8DJA - chains K and N of the 20 polymer chains in the assembly; structure by electron microscopy, 3.92 A resolution.

[Chain K (and N)]
Molecule: Major prion protein
Organism: Mus musculus
Notes: chain N of this document is another copy of the same molecule, construct and numbering; everything in this record applies to it too
UniProtKB: P04925 (PRIO_MOUSE); residues 24-144 here correspond to UniProt positions 23-143 (UniProt number = residue number - 1)
Chain sequence (123 residues; each row starts with the number of its first residue):
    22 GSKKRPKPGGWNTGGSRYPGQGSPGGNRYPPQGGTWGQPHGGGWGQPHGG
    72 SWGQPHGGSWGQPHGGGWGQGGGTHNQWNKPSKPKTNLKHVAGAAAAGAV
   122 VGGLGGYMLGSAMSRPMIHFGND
Disordered / not traced: 22-107, 142-144
Differences from the reference sequence: expression tag (22-23)
UniProt features mapped onto this chain:
  - region: Lys24 to Tyr39 (Interaction with ADGRG6), Pro52 to Gln91 (5 X 8 AA tandem repeats of P-H-G-G-G-W-G-Q)
  - binding site (Cu(2+)): His61, Gly62, Gly63, His69, Gly70, Gly71, His77, Gly78, Gly79, His85, Gly86, Gly87
  - modified residue: Pro45 (Hydroxyproline)

[How chain K and chain N interact]
Pairs across the interface (65):
  Asn108(K) with Asn108(N); Leu109(N), hydrogen bond (backbone-backbone)
  Leu109(K) with Leu109(N)
  Lys110(K) with Leu109(N), hydrogen bond (backbone-backbone); Lys110(N); His111(N), hydrogen bond (backbone-backbone)
  His111(K) with His111(N)
  Val112(K) with His111(N); Val112(N), hydrophobic; Ala113(N), hydrogen bond (backbone-backbone)
  Ala113(K) with Ala113(N)
  Gly114(K) with Ala113(N); Gly114(N); Ala115(N), hydrogen bond (backbone-backbone); Ala116(N), hydrogen bond (backbone-backbone)
  Ala115(K) with Ala115(N)
  Ala116(K) with Ala116(N); Ala117(N), hydrogen bond (backbone-backbone)
  Ala117(K) with Ala117(N)
  Ala118(K) with Ala118(N); Val121(N), hydrophobic
  Gly119(K) with Ala118(N), hydrogen bond (backbone-backbone); Gly119(N)
  Ala120(K) with Gly119(N); Ala120(N); Val121(N), hydrogen bond (backbone-backbone)
  Val121(K) with Val121(N)
  Val122(K) with Val121(N), hydrogen bond (backbone-backbone)
  Gly123(K) with Val121(N), hydrogen bond (backbone-backbone); Val122(N), hydrogen bond (backbone-backbone); Gly123(N)
  Gly124(K) with Gly124(N); Leu125(N), hydrogen bond (backbone-backbone)
  Leu125(K) with Leu125(N), hydrophobic
  Gly126(K) with Leu125(N), hydrogen bond (backbone-backbone); Gly126(N); Gly127(N)
  Gly127(K) with Gly127(N); Tyr128(N), hydrogen bond (backbone-backbone)
  Tyr128(K) with Tyr128(N), hydrophobic
  Met129(K) with Tyr128(N), hydrogen bond (backbone-backbone); Met129(N); Leu130(N), hydrogen bond (backbone-backbone)
  Leu130(K) with Leu130(N)
  Gly131(K) with Leu130(N), hydrogen bond (backbone-backbone); Gly131(N); Ser132(N), hydrogen bond (backbone-backbone)
  Ser132(K) with Ser132(N), hydrogen bond (side chain-backbone)
  Ala133(K) with Ser132(N), hydrogen bond (backbone-backbone); Ala133(N); Met134(N), hydrogen bond (backbone-backbone)
  Met134(K) with Met134(N)
  Ser135(K) with Met134(N), hydrogen bond (backbone-backbone); Ser135(N); Arg136(N), hydrogen bond (backbone-backbone)
  Arg136(K) with Arg136(N)
  Pro137(K) with Pro137(N); Met138(N), hydrogen bond (backbone-backbone)
  Met138(K) with Met138(N), hydrophobic
  Ile139(K) with Met138(N), hydrogen bond (backbone-backbone); Ile139(N); His140(N), hydrogen bond (backbone-backbone)
  His140(K) with His140(N)
  Phe141(K) with His140(N), hydrogen bond (backbone-backbone); Phe141(N), hydrophobic

[In short]
The chain K/chain N interface involves 34 residues from each chain, with 28 hydrogen bonds. Polar contacts
include Ser132(K)-Ser132(N), Asn108(K)-Leu109(N) and Lys110(K)-Leu109(N). UniProt lists 12 Cu2+-binding
residues on chain K.
Chain K and chain N are both Major prion protein (Mus musculus); the structure, Cryo-EM structure of mouse
PrP23-144 amyloid fibrils (polymorph 1), was determined by electron microscopy together with 7RL4 from the
same study.
